1VBA - chains 0 and 4 of the 5 polymer chains in the assembly; structure by X-ray diffraction, 2.90 A resolution.

# Chain 0
Name: Poliovirus type 3
From: Poliovirus type 3 (strains P3/LEON/37 AND P3/LEON 12A[1]B)
Amino-acid sequence (4 residues; numbered 6 to 9; the number before each row is that of its first residue):
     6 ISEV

# Chain 4
Name: Poliovirus type 3
From: Poliovirus type 3 (strains P3/LEON/37 AND P3/LEON 12A[1]B)
UniProtKB: P03302 (POLG_POL3L); residues 2-69 here correspond to UniProt positions 1-68 (UniProt number = residue number - 1)
Amino-acid sequence (68 residues; row label = number of the first residue in the row):
     2 GAQVSSQKVG AHENSNRAYG GSTINYTTIN YYKDSASNAA SKQDYSQDPS KFTEPLKDVL
    62 IKTAPALN
Not modelled in the structure: 17-22

# Interface between chain 0 and chain 4
Pairs across the interface (8):
  Ile6(0) - Ala3(4)
  Ser7(0) - Ala3(4)  hydrogen bond (backbone-backbone)
  Ser7(0) - Gln4(4)  hydrogen bond (backbone-side chain)
  Ser7(0) - Val5(4)  hydrogen bond (backbone-backbone)
  Glu8(0) - Val5(4)
  Val9(0) - Gln4(4)
  Val9(0) - Val5(4)  hydrogen bond (backbone-backbone)
  Val9(0) - Ser6(4)
Other interface residues (no listed pair), chain 4 (5 interface residues in all): Asn26

# Overview
4 residues of chain 0 face 5 of chain 4 across their interface, with 4 hydrogen bonds. Among the polar pairs
are Ser7(0)-Gln4(4), Ser7(0)-Ala3(4) and Ser7(0)-Val5(4).
Here chain 0 is Poliovirus type 3 and chain 4 is Poliovirus type 3, both from Poliovirus type 3 (strains
P3/LEON/37 AND P3/LEON 12A[1]B). Entry 1VBA (Poliovirus (type 3, sabin strain) (P3/sabin, P3/leon/12A(1)B)
complexed with R78206) was determined by X-ray diffraction, deposited together with 1VBB, 1VBC, 1VBD and 1VBE.
